PDB entry 8GRW | X-ray diffraction, 2.40 A resolution | chains A and B

== Chain A (and B) ==
Molecule: Cell division protein FtsZ
Organism: Spiroplasma melliferum KC3
Notes: chain B of this document is another copy of the same molecule, construct and numbering; everything in this record applies to it too
UniProtKB: A0A037UPJ1 (A0A037UPJ1_SPIME); residue numbers follow UniProt; this construct covers 1-312
Sequence (322 residues; numbered 1 to 322; the number before each row is that of its first residue):
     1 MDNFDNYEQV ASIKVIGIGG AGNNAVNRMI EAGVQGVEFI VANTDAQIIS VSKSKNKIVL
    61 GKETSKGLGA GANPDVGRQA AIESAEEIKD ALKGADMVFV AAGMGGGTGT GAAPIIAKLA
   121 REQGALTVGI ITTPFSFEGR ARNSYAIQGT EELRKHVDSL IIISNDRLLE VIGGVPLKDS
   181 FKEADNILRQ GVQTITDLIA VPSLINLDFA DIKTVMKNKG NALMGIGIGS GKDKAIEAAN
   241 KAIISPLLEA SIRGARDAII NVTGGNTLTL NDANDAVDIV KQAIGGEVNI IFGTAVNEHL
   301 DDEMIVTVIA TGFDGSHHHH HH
Not modelled in the structure: 1-9, 172-183, 287, 300-302, 313-322 (chain B: 1-9, 73-74, 314-322)
Construct notes: engineered mutation Met224 (Phe in A0A037UPJ1); expression tag (313-322)
Residues lining bound ligands:
  - GDP (guanosine-5'-diphosphate), molecule 1: Gly19, Gly20, Ala21, Asn24, Asn43, Gly103, Met104, Gly105, Gly106, Gly107, Thr108, Gly109, Thr132, Pro134, Glu138, Arg142, Asn165
  - GDP, molecule 2: Phe137, Glu138, Gly139, Ile187

== Chain A / chain B interface ==
Pairs across the interface (112):
  Ala11(A) with Ile199(B), hydrophobic
  Ile13(A) with Thr196(B)
  Val15(A) with Val192(B), hydrophobic
  Asn24(A) with Asp185(B)
  Ala25(A) with Leu188(B), hydrophobic
  Arg28(A) with Lys182(B), hydrogen bond (side chain-backbone); Asn186(B), hydrogen bond
  Met29(A) with Leu188(B); Arg189(B); Val192(B), hydrophobic
  Ala32(A) with Arg189(B)
  Val34(A) with Arg189(B); Gln193(B)
  Gln35(A) with Val201(B)
  Val37(A) with Thr196(B)
  Gln47(A) with Arg140(B), hydrogen bond
  Ala72(A) with Arg142(B)
  Asp96(A) with Phe209(B)
  Met97(A) with Ile195(B), hydrophobic; Ile199(B), hydrophobic; Phe209(B), hydrophobic; Ile212(B), hydrophobic
  Phe99(A) with Val192(B), hydrophobic; Ile195(B), hydrophobic; Thr196(B)
  Leu126(A) with Phe209(B), hydrophobic; Lys213(B); Lys217(B)
  Ile130(A) with Leu188(B), hydrophobic; Gly191(B)
  Phe135(A) with Leu169(B), hydrophobic; Phe181(B), hydrophobic
  Phe137(A) with Phe135(B), hydrophobic; Ile172(B), hydrophobic
  Glu138(A) with Phe137(B)
  Arg140(A) with Asn24(B), hydrogen bond
  Arg142(A) with Phe137(B); Glu138(B)
  Arg154(A) with Asn221(B), hydrogen bond
  Asp158(A) with Met216(B); Lys217(B); Asn218(B), hydrogen bond (side chain-backbone); Lys219(B), hydrogen bond (backbone-backbone); Gly220(B), hydrogen bond (backbone-backbone)
  Ser159(A) with Met216(B), hydrogen bond (side chain-backbone); Lys219(B); Gly220(B)
  Leu160(A) with Gly220(B), hydrogen bond (backbone-backbone); Asn221(B); Ala222(B), hydrogen bond (backbone-backbone)
  Ile161(A) with Ala222(B); Met224(B), hydrophobic
  Ile162(A) with Asn221(B); Glu249(B)
  Ile163(A) with Ile187(B), hydrophobic; Leu188(B), hydrophobic
  Asn165(A) with Ala184(B)
  Arg167(A) with Pro246(B)
  Leu168(A) with Glu183(B); Ala184(B)
  Leu169(A) with Ile172(B), hydrophobic
  Asp185(A) with Arg28(B), hydrogen bond (backbone-side chain); Ile172(B)
  Asn186(A) with Ala25(B), hydrogen bond (side chain-backbone); Arg28(B)
  Ile187(A) with Ile163(B), hydrophobic; Leu168(B), hydrophobic
  Leu188(A) with Ala25(B), hydrophobic; Ile130(B), hydrophobic; Thr132(B)
  Arg189(A) with Arg28(B); Met29(B); Ala32(B)
  Gly191(A) with Ile130(B)
  Val192(A) with Val15(B), hydrophobic; Phe99(B), hydrophobic
  Gln193(A) with Val34(B)
  Thr196(A) with Ile13(B); Phe99(B)
  Ile199(A) with Ile13(B), hydrophobic
  Val201(A) with Gln35(B)
  Phe209(A) with Ala11(B), hydrophobic; Asp96(B); Met97(B), hydrophobic
  Ile212(A) with Met97(B), hydrophobic
  Lys213(A) with Leu126(B)
  Met216(A) with Val128(B), hydrophobic; Asp158(B); Ser159(B)
  Lys217(A) with Asp158(B)
  Asn218(A) with Arg121(B), hydrogen bond; Asp158(B), hydrogen bond (backbone-side chain)
  Lys219(A) with Asp158(B), hydrogen bond (backbone-backbone)
  Gly220(A) with Asp158(B), hydrogen bond (backbone-backbone); Ser159(B); Leu160(B), hydrogen bond (backbone-backbone)
  Asn221(A) with Arg154(B), hydrogen bond; Leu160(B); Ile162(B)
  Ala222(A) with Leu160(B), hydrogen bond (backbone-backbone); Ile161(B); Ile162(B), hydrogen bond (backbone-backbone)
  Leu223(A) with Ile162(B)
  Pro246(A) with Arg167(B); Glu170(B); Val171(B)
  Leu247(A) with Ile163(B), hydrophobic; Arg167(B); Leu168(B); Val171(B), hydrophobic
  Glu249(A) with Ser164(B); Arg167(B)
Interface residues without a listed pair, chain A (73 interface residues in all): Ala21, Gly36, Gly124, Val128, Ile131, Thr132, Gly139, Glu170, Val171, Ile195, Ala200, Met224, Ser245, Ile309
Interface residues without a listed pair, chain B (77 interface residues in all): Ala21, Gly36, Val37, Ala101, Ala102, Ile131, Ala200, Leu247, Leu248, Ile309, Thr311

== Overview ==
Chain A and chain B form an interface of 73 and 77 residues respectively, with 21 hydrogen bonds. Polar pairs
include Arg28(A)-Lys182(B), Arg28(A)-Asn186(B) and Gln47(A)-Arg140(B). Chain A binds GDP.
Chain A and chain B are both Cell division protein FtsZ (Spiroplasma melliferum KC3); the structure,
Spiroplasma melliferum FtsZ F224M bound to GDP, was determined by X-ray diffraction together with 7YOP and
7YSZ from the same study.
